PDB entry 4GG6 | X-ray diffraction, 3.20 A resolution | chains B and G of the 5 polymer chains in the assembly

== Chain B ==
Name: HLA class II histocompatibility antigen, DQ beta 1 chain
Source organism: Homo sapiens
Notes: fragment: extracellular domains
UniProt: P01920 (DQB1_HUMAN); residues 1-192 here correspond to UniProt positions 33-224 (UniProt number = residue number + 32)
Amino-acid sequence (215 residues; numbered -14 to 200; the number before each row is that of its first residue; numbers below 1 keep their minus sign (Gly-14 is residue -14)):
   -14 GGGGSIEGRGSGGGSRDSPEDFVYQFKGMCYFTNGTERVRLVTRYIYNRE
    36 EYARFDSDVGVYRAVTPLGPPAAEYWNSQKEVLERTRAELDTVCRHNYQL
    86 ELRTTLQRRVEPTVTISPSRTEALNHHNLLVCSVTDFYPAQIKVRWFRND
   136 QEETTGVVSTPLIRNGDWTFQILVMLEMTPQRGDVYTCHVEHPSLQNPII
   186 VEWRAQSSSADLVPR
Unresolved in the structure: -14 to 2, 105-113, 133-137, 163-171, 189-200
Construct notes: expression tag (-14 to 0, 193-200)
Swiss-Prot annotation at these positions:
  - region: Arg189 to Ser192 (Connecting peptide)
  - glycosylation: Asn19 (N-linked (GlcNAc...) asparagine)
Disulfides: Cys15-Cys79, Cys117-Cys173
What the authors report for this chain:
  - conformationally variable residues (side-chain flip): Val67, Arg70

== Chain G ==
Name: T-cell receptor, SP3.4 alpha chain
Source organism: Homo sapiens
Notes: fragment: extracellular domains; engineered mutation(s): T176C
Amino-acid sequence (207 residues; numbered 0 to 222; 16 numbers in that range are skipped by the numbering (no residue carries them; nothing is unmodelled there); the number before each row is that of its first residue; numbering starts at 0):
     0 MDAKTTQ
     8 PNSMESNEEEPVHLPCNHSTISG
    36 TDYIHWYRQLPSQGPEYVIHGLT
    64 SNVNN
    74 RMASLAIAEDRKSSTLILHRATLRDAAVYYCILRDGRGGADGLTFGKGTH
   124 LIIQPYIQNPDPAVYQLRDSKSSDKSVCLFTDFDSQTNVSQSKDSDVYIT
   174 DKCVLDMRSMDFKSNSAVAWSNKSDFACANAFNNSIIPEDTFFPSPESS
Unresolved in the structure: 0-2, 144-147, 163-166, 197-198, 206-222
Disulfides: Cys23-Cys104, Cys151-Cys201
What the authors report for this chain:
  - mutagenesis - D108S: abolished binding to Peptide from Alpha/beta-gliadin MM1

== Interface between chain B and chain G ==
Residue-residue contacts (7; chain B residue first):
  Arg70(B) with Gly109(G), hydrogen bond (side chain-backbone)
  Ala73(B) with Tyr38(G); Leu57(G), hydrophobic
  Thr77(B) with Gly30(G); Thr36(G); Leu57(G)
  His81(B) with Thr36(G)
Other interface residues (no listed pair), chain B (5 interface residues in all): Glu69
From the paper, about this interface:
  - interface residues, chain B: Ala73(B), Thr77(B)
  - interface residues, chain G: Tyr38(G)

== In short ==
Chain B and chain G each contribute 5 residues to their interface, with 1 hydrogen bond. Its one
hydrogen-bonded contact is Arg70(B)-Gly109(G). The paper reports that D108S of chain G abolishes binding to
Peptide from Alpha/beta-gliadin MM1; interface residues Ala73(B), Thr77(B) and Tyr38(G).
Here chain B is HLA class II histocompatibility antigen, DQ beta 1 chain and chain G is T-cell receptor, SP3.4
alpha chain, both from Homo sapiens. Entry 4GG6 (Protein complex) was determined by X-ray diffraction,
deposited together with 4GG8.
